7L7C - chain A; structure by X-ray diffraction, 1.80 A resolution.

[Chain A]
Name: Thiol:disulfide interchange protein DsbA
Source organism: Escherichia coli (strain K12)
Reference sequence: P0AEG4 (DSBA_ECOLI); residues 1-189 here correspond to UniProt positions 20-208 (UniProt number = residue number + 19)
Amino-acid sequence (189 residues; row label = number of the first residue in the row):
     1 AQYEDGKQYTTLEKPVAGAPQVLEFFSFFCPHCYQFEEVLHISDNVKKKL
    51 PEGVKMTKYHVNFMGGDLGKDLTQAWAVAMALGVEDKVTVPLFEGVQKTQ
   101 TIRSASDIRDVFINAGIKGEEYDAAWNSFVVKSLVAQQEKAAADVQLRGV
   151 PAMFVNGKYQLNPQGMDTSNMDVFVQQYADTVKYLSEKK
Not modelled in the structure: 189
Disulfides: Cys30-Cys33
Ligand contacts: XQ1 ([6-(3-methoxyphenyl)-1-benzofuran-3-yl]acetic acid): His32, Gln35, Phe36, Leu40, Pro151, Pro163, Gln164, Thr168, Asn170, Met171, Phe174

[Summary]
Bound to chain A: compound XQ1.
Chain A is Thiol:disulfide interchange protein DsbA (Escherichia coli (strain K12)); the structure, Crystal
Structure of EcDsbA in a complex with 2-(6-(3-Methoxyphenyl)benzofuran-3-yl)acetic acid, was determined by
X-ray diffraction together with 6XSP, 6XSQ, 6XT3, 7L76 and 7LHP from the same study.
